7K98 - chains A and B of the 6 polymer chains in the assembly; structure by X-ray diffraction, 2.19 A resolution.

== Chain A ==
Name: Phenylalanine--tRNA ligase alpha subunit
Organism: Mycobacterium tuberculosis (strain ATCC 25618 / H37Rv)
Notes: EC 6.1.1.20
UniProtKB: P9WFU3 (SYFA_MYCTU); residue numbers follow UniProt; this construct covers 1-341
Chain sequence (344 residues; each row starts with the number of its first residue; numbers below 1 keep their minus sign (Ser-2 is residue -2)):
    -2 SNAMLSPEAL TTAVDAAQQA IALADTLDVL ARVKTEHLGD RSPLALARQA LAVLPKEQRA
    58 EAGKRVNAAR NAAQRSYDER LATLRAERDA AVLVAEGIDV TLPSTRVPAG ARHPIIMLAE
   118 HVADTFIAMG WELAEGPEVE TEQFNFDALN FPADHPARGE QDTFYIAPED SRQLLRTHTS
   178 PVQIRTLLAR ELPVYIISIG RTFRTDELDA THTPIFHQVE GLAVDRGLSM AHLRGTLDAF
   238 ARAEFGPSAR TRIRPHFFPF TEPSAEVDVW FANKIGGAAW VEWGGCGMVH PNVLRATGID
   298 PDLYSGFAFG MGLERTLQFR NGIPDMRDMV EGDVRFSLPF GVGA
Not modelled in the structure: -2
Differences from the reference sequence: expression tag (-2 to 0)
Metal / ion sites: Mg2+ site 1 near Asp203 (its only coordinating residue here); Mg2+ site 2: Glu259 (shared with Glu476(B) of chain B)
Residues lining bound ligands: 5'-O-(L-phenylalanylsulfamoyl)adenosine (W5Y): His175, Ser177, Gln180, Arg201, Asp203, Thr208, His209, Thr210, Phe213, Gln215, Glu217, Phe255, Phe257, Thr258, Glu263, Glu279, Trp280, Gly281, Gly282, Cys283, Gly284, Ala305, Phe306, Gly307, Met308, Gly309, Arg312, Met323
Curated features (UniProtKB/Swiss-Prot):
  - binding site (Mg(2+)): Glu259
Reported in the primary citation:
  - binding site for 5'-O-(L-phenylalanylsulfamoyl)adenosine: Arg201, Asp203, His209, Thr210, Phe213, His214, Gln215, Glu263, Glu279, Trp280, Glu311, Arg312
  - conformationally variable residues (loop rearrangement): Asp151 to Asp159, Asp203, His209
  - Mg2+ coordination: Asp203
  - binding site for tRNA(Phe): His152, Gln158, Asp159, Thr202
  - Mg2+ coordination through a water molecule: Asp159, Thr202

== Chain B ==
Name: Phenylalanine--tRNA ligase beta subunit
Organism: Mycobacterium tuberculosis (strain ATCC 25618 / H37Rv)
Notes: EC 6.1.1.20
UniProtKB: P9WFU1 (SYFB_MYCTU); residue numbers follow UniProt; this construct covers 1-831
Chain sequence (840 residues; each row starts with the number of its first residue; numbers below 1 keep their minus sign (Glu-8 is residue -8)):
    -8 ENLYFQSNAM RLPYSWLREV VAVGASGWDV TPGELEQTLL RIGHEVEEVI PLGPVDGPVT
    52 VGRVADIEEL TGYKKPIRAC AVDIGDRQYR EIICGATNFA VGDLVVVALP GATLPGGFTI
   112 SARKAYGRNS DGMICSAAEL NLGADHSGIL VLPPGAAEPG ADGAGVLGLD DVVFHLAITP
   172 DRGYCMSVRG LARELACAYD LDFVDPASNS RVPPLPIEGP AWPLTVQPET GVRRFALRPV
   232 IGIDPAAVSP WWLQRRLLLC GIRATCPAVD VTNYVMLELG HPMHAHDRNR ISGTLGVRFA
   292 RSGETAVTLD GIERKLDTAD VLIVDDAATA AIGGVMGAAS TEVRADSTDV LLEAAIWDPA
   352 AVSRTQRRLH LPSEAARRYE RTVDPAISVA ALDRCARLLA DIAGGEVSPT LTDWRGDPPC
   412 DDWSPPPIRM GVDVPDRIAG VAYPQGTTAR RLAQIGAVVT HDGDTLTVTP PSWRPDLRQP
   472 ADLVEEVLRL EGLEVIPSVL PPAPAGRGLT AGQQRRRTIG RSLALSGYVE ILPTPFLPAG
   532 VFDLWGLEAD DSRRMTTRVL NPLEADRPQL ATTLLPALLE ALVRNVSRGL VDVALFAIAQ
   592 VVQPTEQTRG VGLIPVDRRP TDDEIAMLDA SLPRQPQHVA AVLAGLREPR GPWGPGRPVE
   652 AADAFEAVRI IARASRVDVT LRPAQYLPWH PGRCAQVFVG ESSVGHAGQL HPAVIERSGL
   712 PKGTCAVELN LDAIPCSAPL PAPRVSPYPA VFQDVSLVVA ADIPAQAVAD AVRAGAGDLL
   772 EDIALFDVFT GPQIGEHRKS LTFALRFRAP DRTLTEDDAS AARDAAVQSA AERVGAVLRG
Not modelled in the structure: -8 to -3
Differences from the reference sequence: expression tag (-8 to 0)
Metal / ion sites: Mg2+ site 1: Glu476 (shared with Glu259(A) of chain A); Mg2+ site 2: Glu807 (shared with 1 residue of chain F)
Curated features (UniProtKB/Swiss-Prot):
  - binding site (Mg(2+)): Asp467, Asp473, Glu476, Glu477
Reported in the primary citation:
  - binding site for tRNA(Phe): Ser578, Arg579, Pro738, Ala741, Phe743, Asp745, Ser747, Asp778, Phe780, Thr793, Thr804, Leu805, Glu807, Arg830

== Interface between chain A and chain B ==
Contacting residue pairs (180):
  Pro100(A) - Pro643(B)
  Pro100(A) - Trp644(B)
  Thr102(A) - Trp644(B)
  Arg103(A) - Glu639(B)
  Arg103(A) - Pro640(B)
  Arg103(A) - Trp644(B)
  Val104(A) - Ser517(B)
  Val104(A) - Arg638(B)
  Pro105(A) - Gly518(B)
  Pro105(A) - Pro640(B)
  Ala106(A) - Ala515(B)
  Ala106(A) - Gly518(B)
  Gly107(A) - Ala515(B)  hydrogen bond (backbone-backbone)
  Gly107(A) - Gly518(B)
  Gly107(A) - Tyr519(B)
  Ala108(A) - Ala515(B)
  Ala108(A) - Tyr519(B)  hydrogen bond (backbone-backbone)
  Ala108(A) - Val520(B)
  Ala108(A) - Glu521(B)  hydrogen bond (backbone-backbone)
  Arg109(A) - Arg507(B)  hydrogen bond (side chain-backbone)
  Arg109(A) - Arg508(B)
  Arg109(A) - Gly511(B)
  Arg109(A) - Arg512(B)
  Arg109(A) - Ala515(B)
  Arg109(A) - Glu521(B)  salt bridge
  Arg109(A) - Ile589(B)
  His110(A) - Glu521(B)  hydrogen bond (backbone-side chain)
  His110(A) - Leu523(B)
  Ile112(A) - Leu523(B)  hydrophobic
  Ile113(A) - Glu521(B)
  Ile113(A) - Leu523(B)  hydrophobic
  Glu117(A) - Arg508(B)  hydrogen bond (backbone-side chain)
  Glu117(A) - Arg512(B)  salt bridge
  Ala120(A) - Arg508(B)
  Asp121(A) - Arg508(B)  salt bridge
  Ile124(A) - Gly499(B)
  Ile124(A) - Leu500(B)  hydrophobic
  Met126(A) - Leu491(B)  hydrophobic
  Met126(A) - Ala494(B)
  Gly127(A) - Pro495(B)
  Gly127(A) - Gly497(B)  hydrogen bond (backbone-backbone)
  Trp128(A) - Ala494(B)
  Glu129(A) - Gly497(B)
  Glu129(A) - Arg498(B)  salt bridge
  Leu130(A) - Gln504(B)  hydrogen bond (backbone-side chain)
  Glu132(A) - Gln504(B)  hydrogen bond
  Glu132(A) - Arg507(B)  salt bridge
  Pro134(A) - Gln591(B)
  Pro134(A) - Gln626(B)
  Glu135(A) - Gln591(B)  hydrogen bond (backbone-side chain)
  Glu135(A) - Gln626(B)  hydrogen bond (backbone-side chain)
  Val136(A) - Leu561(B)  hydrophobic
  Val136(A) - Val593(B)  hydrophobic
  Val136(A) - Leu623(B)
  Val136(A) - Pro624(B)
  Val136(A) - Gln626(B)  hydrogen bond (backbone-side chain)
  Glu137(A) - Leu623(B)
  Thr138(A) - Leu623(B)
  Gln140(A) - Leu604(B)
  Gln140(A) - Ile605(B)  hydrogen bond (side chain-backbone)
  Gln140(A) - Val607(B)
  Phe141(A) - Leu619(B)  hydrophobic
  Asp144(A) - Leu604(B)
  Asp144(A) - Val607(B)
  Ala145(A) - Val607(B)
  Asp151(A) - Arg355(B)  salt bridge
  Pro153(A) - Arg358(B)
  Glu157(A) - Leu551(B)
  Glu157(A) - Asn552(B)  hydrogen bond (backbone-side chain)
  Thr160(A) - Asn552(B)  hydrogen bond (backbone-side chain)
  Phe161(A) - Val550(B)  hydrophobic
  Phe161(A) - Asn552(B)
  Phe161(A) - Leu554(B)  hydrophobic
  Tyr162(A) - Val550(B)
  Tyr162(A) - Leu551(B)  hydrogen bond (backbone-backbone)
  Tyr162(A) - Asn552(B)  hydrogen bond (backbone-side chain)
  Ile163(A) - Thr548(B)
  Ile163(A) - Arg549(B)
  Ile163(A) - Leu551(B)
  Ile163(A) - Leu561(B)  hydrophobic
  Ala164(A) - Arg549(B)  hydrogen bond (backbone-backbone)
  Ala164(A) - Leu551(B)  hydrophobic
  Ala164(A) - Arg600(B)  hydrogen bond (backbone-side chain)
  Pro165(A) - Leu551(B)
  Pro165(A) - Arg600(B)
  Glu166(A) - Leu551(B)
  Ser168(A) - Arg600(B)
  Ser168(A) - Gly601(B)
  Arg169(A) - Val602(B)  hydrogen bond (side chain-backbone)
  Arg169(A) - Gly603(B)
  Arg169(A) - Leu604(B)
  Gln170(A) - Arg600(B)  hydrogen bond (side chain-backbone)
  Gln170(A) - Ser622(B)  hydrogen bond (side chain-backbone)
  Gln170(A) - Leu623(B)
  Gln170(A) - Pro624(B)
  Leu172(A) - Phe527(B)  hydrophobic
  Arg182(A) - Asp620(B)  salt bridge
  Arg182(A) - Leu623(B)
  Leu185(A) - Arg610(B)  hydrogen bond (backbone-side chain)
  Arg187(A) - Arg498(B)
  Tyr192(A) - Pro493(B)
  Tyr192(A) - Pro495(B)
  Arg198(A) - Pro524(B)  hydrogen bond (side chain-backbone)
  Arg198(A) - Pro526(B)
  Phe200(A) - Pro526(B)  hydrophobic
  Thr202(A) - Asn552(B)
  Ile212(A) - Pro526(B)
  Ile212(A) - Phe527(B)  hydrophobic
  His214(A) - Leu523(B)
  Ser226(A) - Arg428(B)
  Ser226(A) - Ile429(B)
  Met227(A) - Ile429(B)  hydrogen bond (backbone-backbone)
  Met227(A) - Ile487(B)
  Ala228(A) - Ala430(B)
  Ala228(A) - Ile487(B)
  Ala228(A) - Pro488(B)
  Ala228(A) - Ser489(B)
  Ala228(A) - Val490(B)  hydrogen bond (backbone-backbone)
  His229(A) - Val490(B)
  His229(A) - Pro492(B)
  Arg231(A) - Leu484(B)  hydrogen bond (side chain-backbone)
  Arg231(A) - Glu485(B)
  Arg231(A) - Ile487(B)  hydrogen bond (side chain-backbone)
  Arg231(A) - Pro488(B)
  Arg231(A) - Ser489(B)  hydrogen bond (backbone-side chain)
  Gly232(A) - Ser489(B)  hydrogen bond (backbone-side chain)
  Gly232(A) - Val490(B)
  Gly232(A) - Leu491(B)
  Thr233(A) - Leu491(B)
  Thr233(A) - Pro492(B)
  Asp235(A) - Ser489(B)  hydrogen bond
  Ala236(A) - Leu491(B)  hydrophobic
  Arg249(A) - Leu31(B)
  Arg251(A) - Leu31(B)
  Arg251(A) - Glu36(B)  salt bridge
  Arg251(A) - Leu484(B)
  Pro252(A) - Leu31(B)
  Pro252(A) - Arg32(B)
  Pro252(A) - Ile33(B)
  Pro252(A) - Gly34(B)
  Pro252(A) - Arg480(B)
  Pro252(A) - Leu484(B)
  His253(A) - Glu36(B)
  His253(A) - Thr170(B)
  His253(A) - Glu476(B)
  Phe254(A) - Thr170(B)
  Phe254(A) - Pro171(B)  hydrophobic
  Phe254(A) - Asp172(B)
  Glu259(A) - Ala472(B)
  Glu259(A) - Asp473(B)
  Glu259(A) - Glu476(B)
  Pro260(A) - Glu476(B)
  Ser261(A) - Glu476(B)  hydrogen bond (backbone-side chain)
  Met285(A) - Ile429(B)  hydrophobic
  His287(A) - Gln470(B)
  Pro288(A) - Gln470(B)
  Asn289(A) - Gln470(B)  hydrogen bond
  Arg292(A) - Gln470(B)  hydrogen bond
  Arg292(A) - Arg609(B)
  Arg292(A) - Arg610(B)
  Ala293(A) - Val607(B)
  Ala293(A) - Arg609(B)
  Ala293(A) - Arg610(B)
  Ala293(A) - Pro611(B)
  Thr294(A) - Arg610(B)
  Gly295(A) - Arg610(B)
  Glu328(A) - Arg575(B)  salt bridge
  Gly329(A) - Asn576(B)  hydrogen bond (backbone-side chain)
  Asp330(A) - Asn576(B)
  Asp330(A) - Arg579(B)
  Asp330(A) - Leu581(B)
  Val331(A) - Val520(B)  hydrophobic
  Val331(A) - Asn576(B)  hydrogen bond (backbone-side chain)
  Val331(A) - Leu586(B)  hydrophobic
  Arg332(A) - Arg579(B)
  Arg332(A) - Leu581(B)
  Ser334(A) - Val520(B)
  Leu335(A) - Val520(B)  hydrophobic
  Val339(A) - Ala515(B)  hydrophobic
  Val339(A) - Leu516(B)
Other interface residues (no listed pair), chain A (96 interface residues in all): Leu99, Ser101, Pro190, Pro211, Leu225, Ile250, Ala262, Glu263, Phe304
Other interface residues (no listed pair), chain B (99 interface residues in all): Ala351, Ser354, Gly431, Val475, Leu479, Ala496, Ile522, Thr525, Pro553, Val584, Phe587, Thr599, Asp608, Ile616

== In short ==
Chain A and chain B form an interface of 96 and 99 residues respectively, with 36 hydrogen bonds and 9 salt
bridges. Polar pairs include Arg109(A)-Glu521(B), Glu117(A)-Arg512(B) and Asp121(A)-Arg508(B). From the paper:
a binding site for tRNA(Phe) at His152(A), Gln158(A) and Ser578(B) among others; a binding site for
5'-O-(L-phenylalanylsulfamoyl)adenosine at Arg201(A), Asp203(A) and His209(A) among others.
Chain A is Phenylalanine--tRNA ligase alpha subunit and chain B is Phenylalanine--tRNA ligase beta subunit,
both from Mycobacterium tuberculosis (strain ATCC 25618 / H37Rv); the structure, Preaminoacylation complex of
M. tuberculosis PheRS with cognate precursor tRNA and 5'-O-(N-phenylalanyl)sulfamoyl-adenosine (F-AMS), was
determined by X-ray diffraction (same publication as 7K9M, 7KA0 and 7KAB).
